Entry 1CF7 (X-ray diffraction, 2.60 A resolution); this record covers chains A and B of the 4 polymer chains in the assembly.

== Chain A ==
Molecule: Protein (transcription factor E2F-4)
From: Homo sapiens
Notes: fragment: dna-binding domain
UniProtKB: Q16254 (E2F4_HUMAN); numbering as in UniProt (aligned over 11-86)
Sequence (76 residues; each row starts with the number of its first residue):
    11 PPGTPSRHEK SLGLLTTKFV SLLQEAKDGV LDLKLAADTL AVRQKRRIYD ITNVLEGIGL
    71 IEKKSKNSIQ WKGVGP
Disordered / not traced: 11-15, 83-86
Curated features (UniProtKB/Swiss-Prot):
  - DNA-binding region: Ser16 to Gly85
  - region: Leu43 to Leu65 (Leucine-zipper)
  - motif: Asp48 to Gly85 (DEF box)
What the authors report for this chain:
  - binding site for the 16-nt DNA strand: Arg17
  - contacts within the chain: Phe29-Ile61
  - specificity-determining residues: Arg17 (by similarity / conservation)

== Chain B ==
Molecule: Protein (transcription factor dp-2)
From: Homo sapiens
Notes: fragment: dna-binding domain
UniProtKB: Q14188 (TDP2_HUMAN); residue numbers follow UniProt; this construct covers 60-154
Sequence (95 residues; each row starts with the number of its first residue):
    60 RSKKGDKNGK GLRHFSMKVC EKVQRKGTTS YNEVADELVS EFTNSNNHLA ADSAYDQKNI
   120 RRRVYDALNV LMAMNIISKE KKEIKWIGLP TNSAQ
Disordered / not traced: 60-67, 150-154
What the authors report for this chain:
  - binding site for the 16-nt DNA strand: Asn118, Arg122
  - contacts within the chain: Val78-Ala126 (hydrophobic contact), Asn118-Arg122

== How chain A and chain B interact ==
Contacting residue pairs - 22 pairs, chain A then chain B:
  Leu22(A) - Asp125(B)
  Leu22(A) - Val129(B)  hydrophobic
  Gly23(A) - Ala132(B)
  Thr26(A) - Val129(B)
  Thr26(A) - Ala132(B)
  Val30(A) - Met133(B)  hydrophobic
  Asp60(A) - Leu71(B)
  Asn63(A) - Leu71(B)
  Asn63(A) - Arg72(B)  hydrogen bond
  Val64(A) - Leu71(B)  hydrophobic
  Val64(A) - Ser75(B)
  Val64(A) - Val129(B)  hydrophobic
  Glu66(A) - Arg72(B)  salt bridge
  Gly67(A) - Arg72(B)
  Gly67(A) - Met76(B)
  Ile68(A) - Ser75(B)
  Ile68(A) - Cys79(B)  hydrophobic
  Ile68(A) - Leu130(B)  hydrophobic
  Ile68(A) - Leu148(B)  hydrophobic
  Leu70(A) - Met133(B)  hydrophobic
  Leu70(A) - Leu148(B)
  Lys73(A) - Arg72(B)
Other interface residues (no listed pair), chain A (15 interface residues in all): Thr27, Leu65, Trp81
Other interface residues (no listed pair), chain B (13 interface residues in all): Asn128, Ile135
From the paper, about this interface:
  - pairs named by the authors: Val64(A)-Leu71(B), Glu66(A)-Arg72(B) (salt bridge)
  - interface residues, chain A: Leu22(A)
  - interface residues, chain B: Val129(B)

== In short ==
15 residues of chain A and 13 residues of chain B are in contact; the contacts include 1 hydrogen bond and 1
salt bridge. Polar contacts include Glu66(A)-Arg72(B) and Asn63(A)-Arg72(B). The paper describes a contact
between Val64(A) and Leu71(B); a salt bridge between Glu66(A) and Arg72(B). The paper reports a binding site
for the 16-nt DNA strand at Arg17(A) and Asn118(B) among others; interface residues Leu22(A) and Val129(B).
Chain A is Protein (transcription factor E2F-4) and chain B is Protein (transcription factor dp-2), both from
Homo sapiens; the structure, Structural basis of DNA recognition by the heterodimeric cell cycle transcription
factor E2F-dp, was determined by X-ray diffraction.
